3OSR - chain A; structure by X-ray diffraction, 2.00 A resolution.

Chain A:
Name: Maltose-binding periplasmic protein, Green fluorescent protein
Organism: Escherichia coli O157:H7
Notes: fragment: GFP P42212 residues 2-146, 147-238, MBP P0AEX9 residues 27-199, 201-396
UniProtKB: chimeric construct of P0AEY0, P42212: residues 1-311 from P0AEY0 (MALE_ECO57) positions 27-337 (UniProt number = residue number + 26); residues 314-405 from P42212 positions 147-238 (UniProt number = residue number - 167); residues 414-558 from P42212 positions 2-146 (UniProt number = residue number - 412); residues 561-619 from P0AEY0 (MALE_ECO57) positions 338-396 (UniProt number = residue number - 223)
Chain sequence (653 residues; each row starts with the number of its first residue; note: 2 numbers in that range are skipped by the numbering (no residue carries them; nothing is unmodelled there); numbers below 1 keep their minus sign (Met-35 is residue -35)):
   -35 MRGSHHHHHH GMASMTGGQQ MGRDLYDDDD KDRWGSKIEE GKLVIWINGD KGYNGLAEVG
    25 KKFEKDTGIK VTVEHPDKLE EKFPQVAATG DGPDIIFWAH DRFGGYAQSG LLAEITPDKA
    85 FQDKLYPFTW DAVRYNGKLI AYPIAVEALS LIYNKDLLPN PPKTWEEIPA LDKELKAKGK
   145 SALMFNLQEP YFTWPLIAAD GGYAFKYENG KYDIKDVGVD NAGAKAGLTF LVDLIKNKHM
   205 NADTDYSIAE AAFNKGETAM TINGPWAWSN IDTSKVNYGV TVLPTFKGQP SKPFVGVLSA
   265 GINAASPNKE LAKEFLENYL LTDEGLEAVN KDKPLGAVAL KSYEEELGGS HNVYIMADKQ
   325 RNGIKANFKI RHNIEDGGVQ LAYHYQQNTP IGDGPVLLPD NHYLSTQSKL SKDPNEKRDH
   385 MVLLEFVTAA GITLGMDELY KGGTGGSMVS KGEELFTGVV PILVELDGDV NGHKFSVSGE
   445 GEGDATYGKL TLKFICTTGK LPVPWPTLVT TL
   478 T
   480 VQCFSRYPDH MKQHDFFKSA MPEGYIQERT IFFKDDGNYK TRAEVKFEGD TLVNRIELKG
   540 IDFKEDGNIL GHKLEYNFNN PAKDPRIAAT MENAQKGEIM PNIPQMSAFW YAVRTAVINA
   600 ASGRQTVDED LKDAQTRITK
Unresolved in the structure: -35 to -4, 398-414
Sequence notes: expression tag (-35 to 0); linker (312-313, 406-413, 559-560); conflict Arg325 (Lys158 in P42212), Ala330 (Val163 in P42212), Gly342 (Ser175 in P42212), Tyr347 (Asp180 in P42212), Lys373 (Ala206 in P42212), Leu398 (His231 in P42212), Leu476 (Phe64 in P42212), Ile505 (Val93 in P42212), Phe557 (Tyr145 in P42212), Asp609 (Ala386 in P0AEY0); chromophore (478, 478, 478)
Modified / non-standard residues: Thr478 (2-(1-amino-2-hydroxypropyl)-4-(4-hydroxybenzyl)-1-(2-oxoethyl)-1H-imidazol-5-olate; C12)

Summary:
Chain A is Maltose-binding periplasmic protein, Green fluorescent protein (Escherichia coli O157:H7); the
structure, Maltose-bound maltose sensor engineered by insertion of circularly permuted green fluorescent
protein into E. coli maltose ..., was determined by X-ray diffraction.
